3IBI - chain A; structure by X-ray diffraction, 1.93 A resolution.

[Chain A]
Protein: Carbonic anhydrase 2
From: Homo sapiens
Notes: EC 4.2.1.1
Reference sequence: P00918 (CAH2_HUMAN); the author numbering skips numbers that UniProt does not, so the offset changes along the chain: 2-125 = UniProt 2-125; 127-261 = UniProt 126-260
Chain sequence (259 residues; row label = number of the first residue in the row; note: 1 number in that range is skipped by the numbering (no residue carries it; nothing is unmodelled there)):
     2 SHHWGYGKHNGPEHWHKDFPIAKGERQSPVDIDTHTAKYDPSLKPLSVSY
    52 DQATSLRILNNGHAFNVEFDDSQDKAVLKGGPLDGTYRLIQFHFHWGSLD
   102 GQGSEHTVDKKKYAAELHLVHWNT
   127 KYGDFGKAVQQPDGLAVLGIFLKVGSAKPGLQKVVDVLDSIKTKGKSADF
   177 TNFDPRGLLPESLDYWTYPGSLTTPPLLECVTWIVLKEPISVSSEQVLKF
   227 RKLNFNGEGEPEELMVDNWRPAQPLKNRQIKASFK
Disordered / not traced: 2, 261
Ion coordination: 4-(hydroxymercury)benzoic acid Hg near Cys-206 (its only coordinating residue here)
Ligand contacts:
  - octyl sulfamate (BOW): Gln-92, His-94, His-96, Glu-106, His-119, Val-121, Phe-131, Val-135, Val-143, Ser-197, Leu-198, Thr-199, Thr-200, Pro-202, Leu-204, Trp-209
  - 4-(hydroxymercury)benzoic acid (HGB): Arg-27, Val-135, Gln-136, Gln-137, Pro-138, Glu-205, Cys-206
  - Zn2+ (ZN): His-94, His-96, Glu-106, His-119, Thr-199
UniProt features mapped onto this chain:
  - active site: His-64 (Proton donor/acceptor)
  - binding site (Zn(2+)): His-94, His-96, His-119
  - binding site (substrate): Thr-199, Thr-200
  - site: Tyr-7 (Fine-tunes the proton-transfer properties of H-64), Asn-62 (Fine-tunes the proton-transfer properties of H-64), Asn-67 (Fine-tunes the proton-transfer properties of H-64), Gln-92 (Involved in the binding of some activators, including histamine and L-histidine)
  - modified residue: Ser-2 (N-acetylserine), Ser-166 (Phosphoserine), Ser-173 (Phosphoserine)

[Summary]
Chain A binds Zn2+, octyl sulfamate and 4-(hydroxymercury)benzoic acid. Curated annotation (UniProt) lists
active-site residue His-64, 3 Zn2+-binding residues and substrate-binding residues Thr-199 and Thr-200.
Chain A is Carbonic anhydrase 2 (Homo sapiens); the structure, The crystal structure of the human carbonic
anhydrase II in complex with an aliphatic sulfamate inhibitor, was determined by X-ray diffraction, deposited
together with 3IBL, 3IBN and 3IBU.
